6MD7 - chain A; structure by X-ray diffraction, 1.96 A resolution.

# Chain A
Molecule: Tyrosine-protein phosphatase non-receptor type 11
Source organism: Homo sapiens
Notes: EC 3.1.3.48
UniProt: Q06124 (PTN11_HUMAN), isoform Q06124-2; residues 1-525 here = UniProt positions 1-525
Sequence (526 residues; each row starts with the number of its first residue; numbering starts at 0):
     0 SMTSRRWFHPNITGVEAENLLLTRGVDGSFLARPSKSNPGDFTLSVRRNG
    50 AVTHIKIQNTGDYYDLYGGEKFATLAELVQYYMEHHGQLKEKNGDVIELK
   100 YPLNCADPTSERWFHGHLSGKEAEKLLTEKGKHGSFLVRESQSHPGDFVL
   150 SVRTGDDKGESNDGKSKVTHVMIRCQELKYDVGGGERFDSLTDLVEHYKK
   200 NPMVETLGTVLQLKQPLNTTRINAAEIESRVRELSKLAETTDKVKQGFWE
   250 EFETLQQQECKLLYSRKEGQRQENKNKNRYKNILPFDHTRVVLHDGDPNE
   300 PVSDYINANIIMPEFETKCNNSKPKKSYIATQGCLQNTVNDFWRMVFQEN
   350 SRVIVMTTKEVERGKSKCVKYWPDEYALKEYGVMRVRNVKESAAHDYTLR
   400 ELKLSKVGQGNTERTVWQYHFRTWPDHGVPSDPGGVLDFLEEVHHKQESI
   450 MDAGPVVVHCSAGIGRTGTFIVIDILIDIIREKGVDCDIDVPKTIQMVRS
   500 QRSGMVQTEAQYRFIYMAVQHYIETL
Disordered / not traced: 0-2, 91, 156-160, 237-244, 298-299, 314-324
Construct notes: expression tag (0)
Swiss-Prot annotation at these positions:
  - active site: C459 (Phosphocysteine intermediate)
  - binding site (substrate): D425, C459 to R465, Q506
  - modified residue: T2 (N-acetylthreonine), Y62 (Phosphotyrosine), Y66 (Phosphotyrosine)
  - natural variant: T2 (T2I: In NS1), T42 (T42A: In NS1), N58 (N58K: In NS1), T59 (T59A: In NS1), G60 (G60A: In NS1; G60V: In myelodysplastic syndrome), D61 (D61G: In NS1; D61N: In NS1; D61V: In JMML; D61Y: In JMML), Y62 (Y62D: In NS1), Y63 (Y63C: In NS1), E69 (E69K: In JMML; E69Q: In NS1), F71 (F71K: In acute myeloid leukemia; F71L: In NS1), A72 (A72G: In NS1; A72S: In NS1; A72T: In JMML; A72V: In JMML), T73 (T73I: In NS1), 25 further natural variant entries in UniProt
  - mutagenesis: C459 (C459S: Abolishes phosphatase activity. Enhances interaction with NEDD9)

# Overview
From UniProt: active-site residue C459, 9 substrate-binding residues and one mutagenesis site.
Chain A is Tyrosine-protein phosphatase non-receptor type 11 (Homo sapiens); the structure, Non-receptor
Protein Tyrosine Phosphatase SHP2 in Complex with Allosteric Inhibitor Pyrimidinone 7, was determined by X-ray
diffraction (same publication as 6MDB).
